5UPE - chains A and B; structure by X-ray diffraction, 1.93 A resolution.

Chain A (and B):
Protein: Nicotinamide phosphoribosyltransferase
Organism: Homo sapiens
Notes: EC 2.4.2.12; chain B of this document is another copy of the same molecule, construct and numbering; everything in this record applies to it too
Reference sequence: P43490 (NAMPT_HUMAN); numbering as in UniProt (aligned over 1-491)
Chain sequence (499 residues; numbered 1 to 499; the number before each row is that of its first residue):
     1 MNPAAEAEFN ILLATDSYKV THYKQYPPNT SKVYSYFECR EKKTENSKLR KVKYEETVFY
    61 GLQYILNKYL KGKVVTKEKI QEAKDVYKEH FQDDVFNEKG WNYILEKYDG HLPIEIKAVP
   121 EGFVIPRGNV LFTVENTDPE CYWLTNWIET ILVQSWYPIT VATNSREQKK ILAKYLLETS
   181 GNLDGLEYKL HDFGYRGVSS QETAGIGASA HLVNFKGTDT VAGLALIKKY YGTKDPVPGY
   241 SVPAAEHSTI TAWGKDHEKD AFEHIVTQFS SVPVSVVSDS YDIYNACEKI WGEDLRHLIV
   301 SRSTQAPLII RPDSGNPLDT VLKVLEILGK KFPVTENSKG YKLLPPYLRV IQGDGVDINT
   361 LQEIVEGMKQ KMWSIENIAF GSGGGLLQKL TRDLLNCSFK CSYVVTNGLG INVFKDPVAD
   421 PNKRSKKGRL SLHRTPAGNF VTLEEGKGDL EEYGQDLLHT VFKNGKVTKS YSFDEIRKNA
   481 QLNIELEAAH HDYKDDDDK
Not modelled in the structure: 1-8, 42-53, 485-499
Differences from the reference sequence: expression tag (492-499)

Interface between chain A and chain B:
Contacting residue pairs (232; chain A residue first):
  Phe9(A) with Gln201(B)
  Leu13(A) with Tyr195(B); Val221(B)
  Ala14(A) with Tyr195(B); Gln201(B)
  Thr15(A) with Tyr195(B); Asp219(B); Val221(B)
  Asp16(A) with Tyr195(B); Arg196(B), salt bridge; Asp219(B)
  Ser17(A) with Thr218(B); Asp219(B), hydrogen bond (backbone-backbone); Val221(B); Ser241(B)
  Tyr18(A) with Arg196(B), hydrogen bond; Asp219(B), hydrogen bond (backbone-side chain); Ala244(B); Ala245(B); Glu246(B), hydrogen bond
  Lys19(A) with Arg196(B); Glu246(B), salt bridge
  Thr21(A) with Pro243(B); Ala244(B); Phe269(B)
  His22(A) with Ala244(B), hydrogen bond (side chain-backbone); Ala245(B); Glu246(B), salt bridge; Thr249(B)
  Lys24(A) with His264(B), hydrogen bond (backbone-side chain); Gln268(B); Phe269(B)
  Gln25(A) with Ala244(B), hydrogen bond (side chain-backbone); Ala245(B); Thr249(B), hydrogen bond; Trp253(B), hydrogen bond (backbone-side chain); His264(B); Ile265(B); Phe269(B)
  Tyr26(A) with Glu246(B); Ser248(B), hydrogen bond; Thr249(B); Ala252(B), hydrophobic; Trp253(B); His264(B)
  Pro27(A) with Ala252(B); Trp253(B), hydrophobic
  Pro28(A) with Trp253(B)
  Tyr69(A) with Gln201(B)
  Tyr87(A) with Val221(B)
  Glu89(A) with Pro236(B); Val237(B); Tyr240(B)
  His90(A) with Thr218(B), hydrogen bond (side chain-backbone); Leu224(B); Gly239(B), hydrogen bond (side chain-backbone); Tyr240(B); Ser241(B), hydrogen bond (backbone-backbone)
  Phe91(A) with Ser241(B); Val242(B); Pro243(B)
  Gln92(A) with Tyr240(B)
  Asp93(A) with Val272(B)
  Val95(A) with Phe269(B), hydrophobic
  Asn146(A) with Glu246(B), hydrogen bond; Ser248(B), hydrogen bond
  Glu149(A) with Arg196(B), salt bridge; Glu246(B)
  Thr150(A) with Tyr195(B); Arg196(B)
  Ile151(A) with Gln201(B)
  Val153(A) with Arg196(B)
  Gln154(A) with Tyr195(B), hydrogen bond (side chain-backbone); Arg196(B); Val198(B); Ser200(B); Gln201(B), hydrogen bond
  Trp156(A) with Arg196(B), hydrogen bond (side chain-backbone); Gly197(B); Val198(B), hydrogen bond (side chain-backbone); Ser199(B); Gln388(B)
  Tyr157(A) with Ser199(B)
  Tyr195(A) with Leu13(B); Ala14(B); Thr15(B); Asp16(B); Thr150(B); Gln154(B), hydrogen bond (backbone-side chain)
  Arg196(A) with Asp16(B), salt bridge; Tyr18(B), hydrogen bond; Glu149(B), salt bridge; Thr150(B); Val153(B); Gln154(B); Trp156(B), hydrogen bond (backbone-side chain); Arg392(B)
  Gly197(A) with Trp156(B); Arg392(B)
  Val198(A) with Gln154(B); Trp156(B), hydrogen bond (backbone-side chain)
  Ser199(A) with Trp156(B); Tyr157(B); Ser199(B), hydrogen bond; Thr203(B), hydrogen bond; Ile206(B)
  Ser200(A) with Gln154(B); Ser200(B), hydrogen bond; Glu202(B); Thr203(B), hydrogen bond; Ile206(B)
  Gln201(A) with Phe9(B); Ala14(B); Tyr69(B); Ile151(B); Gln154(B), hydrogen bond; Glu202(B)
  Glu202(A) with Ser200(B); Gln201(B), hydrogen bond (side chain-backbone); Glu202(B), hydrogen bond (side chain-backbone)
  Thr203(A) with Ser199(B), hydrogen bond; Ser200(B), hydrogen bond; Thr203(B), hydrogen bond
  Ile206(A) with Ser200(B)
  Thr218(A) with Ser17(B); His90(B), hydrogen bond (backbone-side chain)
  Asp219(A) with Thr15(B); Asp16(B); Ser17(B), hydrogen bond (backbone-backbone); Tyr18(B), hydrogen bond (side chain-backbone)
  Val221(A) with Leu13(B); Thr15(B); Ser17(B); Tyr87(B)
  Lys228(A) with Val86(B)
  Pro236(A) with Glu89(B)
  Val237(A) with Glu89(B); His90(B)
  Gly239(A) with His90(B), hydrogen bond (backbone-side chain)
  Tyr240(A) with Glu89(B); His90(B); Gln92(B)
  Ser241(A) with Ser17(B); His90(B), hydrogen bond (backbone-backbone); Phe91(B)
  Val242(A) with Phe91(B)
  Pro243(A) with Thr21(B)
  Ala244(A) with Tyr18(B); Thr21(B); His22(B), hydrogen bond (backbone-side chain); Gln25(B), hydrogen bond (backbone-side chain)
  Ala245(A) with Tyr18(B); Gln25(B)
  Glu246(A) with Tyr18(B), hydrogen bond; Lys19(B), salt bridge; His22(B), salt bridge; Tyr26(B); Asn146(B); Glu149(B)
  His247(A) with Lys415(B)
  Ser248(A) with Tyr26(B), hydrogen bond; Asn146(B), hydrogen bond; Cys401(B)
  Thr249(A) with His22(B); Gln25(B), hydrogen bond; Tyr26(B)
  Thr251(A) with Val413(B); Phe414(B)
  Ala252(A) with Tyr26(B), hydrophobic; Pro27(B); Val404(B); Ile411(B); Val413(B), hydrophobic
  Trp253(A) with Gln25(B), hydrogen bond (side chain-backbone); Tyr26(B); Pro27(B), hydrophobic; Pro28(B)
  Gly254(A) with Ile411(B)
  His264(A) with Lys24(B), hydrogen bond (side chain-backbone); Gln25(B); Tyr26(B)
  Ile265(A) with Gln25(B)
  Gln268(A) with Lys24(B)
  Phe269(A) with Thr21(B); Lys24(B); Gln25(B); Val95(B), hydrophobic
  Val272(A) with Asp93(B)
  Asp279(A) with Pro417(B)
  Ser280(A) with Lys415(B); Asp416(B), hydrogen bond (backbone-backbone); Pro417(B)
  Tyr281(A) with Phe414(B); Asp416(B); Pro417(B); Val418(B), hydrogen bond (backbone-backbone)
  Asp282(A) with Val418(B)
  Asp313(A) with Lys423(B), hydrogen bond (backbone-side chain)
  Ser314(A) with Pro417(B); Lys423(B)
  Gly315(A) with Ala419(B)
  Asp354(A) with Lys423(B), salt bridge
  Gln388(A) with Trp156(B); Gln388(B); Leu390(B), hydrogen bond (side chain-backbone)
  Lys389(A) with Thr391(B)
  Leu390(A) with Gln388(B), hydrogen bond (backbone-side chain)
  Thr391(A) with Lys389(B)
  Arg392(A) with Arg196(B); Gly197(B)
  Cys401(A) with Ser248(B)
  Val404(A) with Ala252(B)
  Ile411(A) with Ala252(B); Gly254(B)
  Val413(A) with Thr251(B); Ala252(B), hydrophobic
  Phe414(A) with Thr251(B), hydrogen bond (backbone-side chain); Tyr281(B)
  Lys415(A) with His247(B); Ser280(B)
  Asp416(A) with Ser280(B), hydrogen bond (backbone-backbone); Tyr281(B)
  Pro417(A) with Asp279(B); Ser280(B); Tyr281(B); Ser314(B)
  Val418(A) with Tyr281(B), hydrogen bond (backbone-backbone); Asp282(B)
  Ala419(A) with Gly315(B)
  Lys423(A) with Asp313(B), hydrogen bond (side chain-backbone); Ser314(B); Asp354(B), salt bridge
Interface residues without a listed pair, chain A (102 interface residues in all): Val86, Phe193, Ala204, Thr220, Ala222, Leu224, Lys255, Ile283, Tyr284, Arg311, Asp420
Interface residues without a listed pair, chain B (102 interface residues in all): Phe193, Ala204, Thr220, Ala222, Lys255, Ile283, Tyr284, Arg311, Asp420, Lys427

Overview:
Chain A and chain B each contribute 102 residues to their interface, with 55 hydrogen bonds and 10 salt
bridges. Polar contacts include Asp16(A)-Arg196(B), Lys19(A)-Glu246(B) and His22(A)-Glu246(B).
Both chains are Nicotinamide phosphoribosyltransferase (Homo sapiens). Entry 5UPE (Crystal structure of human
NAMPT with isoindoline urea inhibitor compound 5) was determined by X-ray diffraction (same publication as
5UPF).
